7QH6 - chains M and A of the 46 polymer chains in the assembly; structure by electron microscopy, 3.08 A resolution.

Chain M:
Protein: 39S ribosomal protein L15, mitochondrial
Source organism: Homo sapiens
UniProt: Q9P015 (RM15_HUMAN); numbering as in UniProt (aligned over 1-296)
Amino-acid sequence (296 residues; row label = number of the first residue in the row):
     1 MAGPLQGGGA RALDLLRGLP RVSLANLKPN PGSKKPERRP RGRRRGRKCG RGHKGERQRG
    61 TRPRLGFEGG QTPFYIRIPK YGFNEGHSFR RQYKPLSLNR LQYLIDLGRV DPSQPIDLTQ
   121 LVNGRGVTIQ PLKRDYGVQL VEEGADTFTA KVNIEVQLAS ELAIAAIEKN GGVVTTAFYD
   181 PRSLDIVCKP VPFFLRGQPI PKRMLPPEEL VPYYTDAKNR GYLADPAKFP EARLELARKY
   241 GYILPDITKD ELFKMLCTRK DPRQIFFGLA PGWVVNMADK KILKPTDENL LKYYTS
Not modelled in the structure: 1-9

Chain A:
Molecule: 16S ribosomal RNA
Source organism: Homo sapiens
Sequence (1559 nucleotides; row label = number of the first residue in the row):
  1671 GCUAAACCUA GCCCCAAACC CACUCCACCU UACUACCAGA CAACCUUAGC CAAACCAUUU
  1731 ACCCAAAUAA AGUAUAGGCG AUAGAAAUUG AAACCUGGCG CAAUAGAUAU AGUACCGCAA
  1791 GGGAAAGAUG AAAAAUUAUA ACCAAGCAUA AUAUAGCAAG GACUAACCCC UAUACCUUCU
  1851 GCAUAAUGAA UUAACUAGAA AUAACUUUGC AAGGAGAGCC AAAGCUAAGA CCCCCGAAAC
  1911 CAGACGAGCU ACCUAAGAAC AGCUAAAAGA GCACACCCGU CUAUGUAGCA AAAUAGUGGG
  1971 AAGAUUUAUA GGUAGAGGCG ACAAACCUAC CGAGCCUGGU GAUAGCUGGU UGUCCAAGAU
  2031 AGAAUCUUAG UUCAACUUUA AAUUUGCCCA CAGAACCCUC UAAAUCCCCU UGUAAAUUUA
  2091 ACUGUUAGUC CAAAGAGGAA CAGCUCUUUG GACACUAGGA AAAAACCUUG UAGAGAGAGU
  2151 AAAAAAUUUA ACACCCAUAG UAGGCCUAAA AGCAGCCACC AAUUAAGAAA GCGUUCAAGC
  2211 UCAACACCCA CUACCUAAAA AAUCCCAAAC AUAUAACUGA ACUCCUCACA CCCAAUUGGA
  2271 CCAAUCUAUC ACCCUAUAGA AGAACUAAUG UUAGUAUAAG UAACAUGAAA ACAUUCUCCU
  2331 CCGCAUAAGC CUGCGUCAGA UUAAAACACU GAACUGACAA UUAACAGCCC AAUAUCUACA
  2391 AUCAACCAAC AAGUCAUUAU UACCCUCACU GUCAACCCAA CACAGGCAUG CUCAUAAGGA
  2451 AAGGUUAAAA AAAGUAAAAG GAACUCGGCA AAUCUUACCC CGCCUGUUUA CCAAAAACAU
  2511 CACCUCUAGC AUCACCAGUA UUAGAGGCAC CGCCUGCCCA GUGACACAUG UUUAACGGCC
  2571 GCGGUACCCU AACCGUGCAA AGGUAGCAUA AUCACUUGUU CCUUAAAUAG GGACCUGUAU
  2631 GAAUGGCUCC ACGAGGGUUC AGCUGUCUCU UACUUUUAAC CAGUGAAAUU GACCUGCCCG
  2691 UGAAGAGGCG GGCAUAACAC AGCAAGACGA GAAGACCCUA UGGAGCUUUA AUUUAUUAAU
  2751 GCAAACAGUA CCUAACAAAC CCACAGGUCC UAAACUACCA AACCUGCAUU AAAAAUUUCG
  2811 GUUGGGGCGA CCUCGGAGCA GAACCCAACC UCCGAGCAGU ACAUGCUAAG ACUUCACCAG
  2871 UCAAAGCGAA CUACUAUACU CAAUUGAUCC AAUAACUUGA CCAACGGAAC AAGUUACCCU
  2931 AGGGAUAACA GCGCAAUCCU AUUCUAGAGU CCAUAUCAAC AAUAGGGUUU ACGACCUCGA
  2991 UGUUGGAUCA GGACAUCCCG AUGGUGCAGC CGCUAUUAAA GGUUCGUUUG UUCAACGAUU
  3051 AAAGUCCUAC GUGAUCUGAG UUCAGACCGG AGUAAUCCAG GUCGGUUUCU AUCUACUUUC
  3111 AAAUUCCUCC CUGUACGAAA GGACAAGAGA AAUAAGGCCU ACUUCACAAA GCGCCUUCCC
  3171 CCGUAAAUGA UAUCAUCUCA ACUUAGUAUU AUACCCACAC CCACCCAAGA ACAGGGUUU
Not modelled in the structure: 1692-1694, 1709-1711, 1733-1736, 1761-1766, 1806-1810, 1936-1970, 2068-2071, 2159-2231, 2350-2362, 2474-2480, 2488-2492, 2545-2649, 2757-2791, 2882-2888, 2952-2971, 2984-3069, 3097-3099, 3110-3112, 3197-3200, 3208-3211, 3229
Sequence notes: conflict U3107 (Unk3109 in 1025814679)

Interface between chain M and chain A:
Residue-residue contacts (135):
  Leu24(M) - A2278(A)  sugar contact
  Leu24(M) - U2279(A)  sugar contact
  Leu24(M) - U2287(A)  base contact
  Ala25(M) - U2279(A)  base contact
  Ala25(M) - U2287(A)  base contact
  Asn26(M) - U2287(A)  sugar contact
  Leu27(M) - U2287(A)  hydrogen bond to the sugar
  Lys28(M) - A2288(A)  phosphate contact
  Pro29(M) - A2288(A)  phosphate contact
  Pro29(M) - G2289(A)  phosphate contact
  Asn30(M) - U1877(A)  sugar contact
  Asn30(M) - U1878(A)  phosphate contact
  Gly32(M) - U1876(A)  hydrogen bond to the sugar
  Ser33(M) - U1877(A)  hydrogen bond to the sugar
  Ser33(M) - G1899(A)  sugar contact
  Lys34(M) - A1898(A)  hydrogen bond to the sugar
  Lys34(M) - G1899(A)  sugar contact
  Lys34(M) - G2289(A)  salt bridge to the phosphate
  Lys35(M) - G1899(A)  hydrogen bond to the sugar
  Lys35(M) - A1900(A)  sugar contact
  Glu37(M) - C1901(A)  phosphate contact
  Glu37(M) - A2293(A)  hydrogen bond to the base
  Arg38(M) - C1901(A)  hydrogen bond to the phosphate
  Arg38(M) - G2269(A)  salt bridge to the phosphate
  Arg39(M) - A2293(A)  hydrogen bond to the base
  Arg39(M) - A2294(A)  salt bridge to the phosphate
  Pro40(M) - G1868(A)  sugar contact
  Arg41(M) - G1868(A)  salt bridge to the phosphate
  Arg41(M) - U2021(A)  hydrogen bond to the base
  Arg41(M) - G2022(A)  base contact
  Arg41(M) - A2294(A)  salt bridge to the phosphate
  Gly42(M) - U2023(A)  phosphate contact
  Arg43(M) - U2023(A)  hydrogen bond to the phosphate
  Arg43(M) - A2264(A)  salt bridge to the phosphate
  Arg44(M) - U2267(A)  hydrogen bond to the base
  Arg44(M) - G2268(A)  hydrogen bond to the base
  Arg44(M) - G2269(A)  base contact
  Arg45(M) - G2269(A)  base contact
  Gly46(M) - U2021(A)  phosphate contact
  Arg47(M) - U1847(A)  salt bridge to the phosphate
  Arg47(M) - U2020(A)  base contact
  Arg47(M) - U2021(A)  phosphate contact
  Arg47(M) - A2264(A)  phosphate contact
  Arg47(M) - A2265(A)  salt bridge to the phosphate
  Lys48(M) - U1848(A)  salt bridge to the phosphate
  Lys48(M) - G1868(A)  base contact
  Lys48(M) - U2266(A)  phosphate contact
  Cys49(M) - G1868(A)  hydrogen bond to the base
  Cys49(M) - U2020(A)  base contact
  Gly50(M) - U2093(A)  sugar contact
  Gly50(M) - U2266(A)  hydrogen bond to the phosphate
  Gly50(M) - U2267(A)  phosphate contact
  Arg51(M) - G1868(A)  base contact
  Arg51(M) - C1902(A)  sugar contact
  Arg51(M) - C1903(A)  base contact
  Arg51(M) - U2266(A)  phosphate contact
  Gly52(M) - A2265(A)  sugar contact
  Gly52(M) - U2266(A)  phosphate contact
  His53(M) - U2095(A)  hydrogen bond to the phosphate
  His53(M) - A2265(A)  sugar contact
  Lys54(M) - G2019(A)  hydrogen bond to the base
  Lys54(M) - U2020(A)  hydrogen bond to the base
  Gly55(M) - C2016(A)  phosphate contact
  Gly55(M) - G2040(A)  phosphate contact
  Gly55(M) - U2041(A)  phosphate contact
  Glu56(M) - A1724(A)  hydrogen bond to the base
  Glu56(M) - G2015(A)  sugar contact
  Glu56(M) - G2040(A)  hydrogen bond to the sugar
  Glu56(M) - U2041(A)  hydrogen bond to the phosphate
  Arg57(M) - U2041(A)  salt bridge to the phosphate
  Arg57(M) - U2042(A)  salt bridge to the phosphate
  Arg57(M) - G2094(A)  salt bridge to the phosphate
  Arg57(M) - U2095(A)  salt bridge to the phosphate
  Gln58(M) - C1903(A)  hydrogen bond to the base
  Gln58(M) - G2019(A)  hydrogen bond to the base
  Arg59(M) - G2015(A)  phosphate contact
  Arg59(M) - C2016(A)  salt bridge to the phosphate
  Arg59(M) - U2017(A)  salt bridge to the phosphate
  Thr61(M) - A2014(A)  phosphate contact
  Thr61(M) - G2015(A)  hydrogen bond to the phosphate
  Arg62(M) - U2042(A)  salt bridge to the phosphate
  Pro63(M) - U2041(A)  sugar contact
  Arg64(M) - A1723(A)  phosphate contact
  Arg64(M) - A1724(A)  salt bridge to the phosphate
  Arg64(M) - A1751(A)  sugar contact
  Phe67(M) - A1724(A)  phosphate contact
  Phe67(M) - U2041(A)  sugar contact
  Phe67(M) - U2042(A)  sugar contact
  Glu68(M) - U2042(A)  sugar contact
  Gly69(M) - U2035(A)  hydrogen bond to the sugar
  Gly69(M) - G2040(A)  base contact
  Gly69(M) - U2041(A)  base contact
  Gly70(M) - U2035(A)  sugar contact
  Gln71(M) - A2034(A)  hydrogen bond to the sugar
  Gln71(M) - U2035(A)  sugar contact
  Gln71(M) - G2916(A)  hydrogen bond to the base
  Thr72(M) - G2916(A)  sugar contact
  Thr72(M) - G2917(A)  hydrogen bond to the base
  Phe74(M) - C2867(A)  sugar contact
  Phe74(M) - C2868(A)  sugar contact
  Tyr75(M) - A1751(A)  hydrogen bond to the phosphate
  Ile76(M) - U2898(A)  hydrogen bond to the sugar
  Arg77(M) - C2868(A)  hydrogen bond to the sugar
  Arg77(M) - A2897(A)  hydrogen bond to the sugar
  Arg77(M) - U2898(A)  sugar contact
  Arg77(M) - G2916(A)  hydrogen bond to the base
  Arg77(M) - G2917(A)  hydrogen bond to the base
  Pro79(M) - U2898(A)  phosphate contact
  Pro79(M) - C2899(A)  phosphate contact
  Lys80(M) - C1749(A)  hydrogen bond to the sugar
  Lys80(M) - G1750(A)  phosphate contact
  Lys80(M) - C2899(A)  hydrogen bond to the phosphate
  His87(M) - U1743(A)  phosphate contact
  His87(M) - A1744(A)  salt bridge to the phosphate
  Ser88(M) - U1743(A)  sugar contact
  Ser88(M) - A1744(A)  sugar contact
  Phe89(M) - A1744(A)  sugar contact
  Arg100(M) - A1882(A)  sugar contact
  Arg100(M) - G1883(A)  salt bridge to the phosphate
  Tyr103(M) - G1883(A)  phosphate contact
  Arg109(M) - G1883(A)  salt bridge to the phosphate
  Thr128(M) - G1883(A)  base contact
  Thr128(M) - C1890(A)  base contact
  Thr128(M) - A1891(A)  hydrogen bond to the base
  Gln130(M) - C1889(A)  base contact
  Gln130(M) - C1890(A)  phosphate contact
  Leu132(M) - A1740(A)  sugar contact
  Leu132(M) - C1889(A)  phosphate contact
  Lys133(M) - A1741(A)  salt bridge to the phosphate
  Lys133(M) - C1889(A)  phosphate contact
  Lys133(M) - C1890(A)  salt bridge to the phosphate
  Arg134(M) - A1741(A)  salt bridge to the phosphate
  Pro192(M) - A1887(A)  base contact
  Arg196(M) - U1759(A)  sugar contact
  Gln198(M) - U1759(A)  hydrogen bond to the phosphate
Interface residues without a listed pair, chain M (68 interface residues in all): Pro36, Ile78, Lys94, Arg125
Interface residues without a listed pair, chain A (74 interface residues in all): U1752, A1757, G1760, C1846, C2024, C2025, A2270, A2290, A2866

Summary:
Chain M and chain A form an interface of 68 and 74 residues respectively, with 37 hydrogen bonds and 23 salt
bridges. Among the polar pairs are Glu37(M)-A2293(A), Arg39(M)-A2293(A) and Arg41(M)-U2021(A).
Here chain M is 39S ribosomal protein L15, mitochondrial and chain A is 16S ribosomal RNA, both from Homo
sapiens. Entry 7QH6 (Cryo-EM structure of the human mtLSU assembly intermediate upon MRM2 depletion - class 1)
was determined by electron microscopy together with 7QH7 from the same study.
